PDB entry 6TYG | X-ray diffraction, 3.50 A resolution | chains F and H of the 9 polymer chains in the assembly

# Chain F
Molecule: RNA polymerase sigma factor
From: Mycobacterium tuberculosis
UniProt: A0A045IR27 (A0A045IR27_MYCTX); residue numbers follow UniProt; this construct covers 1-177
Chain sequence (177 residues; row label = number of the first residue in the row):
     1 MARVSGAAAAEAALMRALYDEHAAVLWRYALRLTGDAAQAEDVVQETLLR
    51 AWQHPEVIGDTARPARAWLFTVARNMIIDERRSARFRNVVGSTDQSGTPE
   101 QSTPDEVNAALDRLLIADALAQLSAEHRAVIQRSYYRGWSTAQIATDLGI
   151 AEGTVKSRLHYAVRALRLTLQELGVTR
Not modelled in the structure: 1-3, 86-100, 134-143, 176-177
From the paper describing this entry:
  - conformationally variable residues (order/disorder transition): Phe86 to Glu100

# Chain H
Molecule: 27-nt DNA strand
Sequence (27 nucleotides; row label = number of the first residue in the row):
     2 CGTGTCAGTAGCTGTCACGGATGCAGG
Not modelled in the structure: 2, 26-28

# Interface between chain F and chain H
Pairs across the interface - 25 pairs, chain F then chain H:
  Arg28(F) with DG9(H), base contact; DT10(H), salt bridge to the phosphate
  Leu31(F) with DT10(H), base contact
  Arg32(F) with DG9(H), hydrogen bond to the phosphate; DT10(H), salt bridge to the phosphate; DA11(H), salt bridge to the phosphate
  Arg50(F) with DT4(H), hydrogen bond to the base
  His54(F) with DT4(H), base contact
  Glu56(F) with DG5(H), base contact
  Val57(F) with DG5(H), hydrogen bond to the base
  Asp60(F) with DG5(H), hydrogen bond to the base
  Arg63(F) with DG5(H), base contact
  Pro64(F) with DG5(H), base contact; DT6(H), phosphate contact; DC7(H), phosphate contact
  Arg66(F) with DA8(H), salt bridge to the phosphate
  Ala67(F) with DG5(H), phosphate contact; DT6(H), sugar contact; DA8(H), hydrogen bond to the base
  Trp68(F) with DT4(H), sugar contact; DG5(H), base contact
  Phe70(F) with DA8(H), base contact
  Thr71(F) with DT4(H), base contact
  Val72(F) with DT4(H), hydrogen bond to the base
  Asn75(F) with DT4(H), base contact
Interface residues without a listed pair, chain F (20 interface residues in all): Val25, Trp27, Asp79
Interface residues without a listed pair, chain H (9 interface residues in all): DG3

# Summary
The interface between chain F and chain H involves 20 residues on one side and 9 on the other, with 6 hydrogen
bonds and 4 salt bridges. Among the polar pairs are Arg50(F)-DT4(H), Val57(F)-DG5(H) and Asp60(F)-DG5(H). The
paper reports conformational variability at Phe86(F).
Chain F is RNA polymerase sigma factor (Mycobacterium tuberculosis) and chain H is a 27-nt DNA strand; the
structure, Crystal structure of MTB sigma L transcription initiation complex with 9 nt long RNA primer, was
determined by X-ray diffraction together with 6KQD, 6KQE, 6KQF, 6KQG, 6KQH, 6KQL and 6 further entries from
the same study.
